8B38 - chains A and C of the 3 polymer chains in the assembly; structure by electron microscopy, 3.00 A resolution.

Chain A:
Name: Structural polyprotein
Source organism: Chaetoceros socialis forma radians RNA virus 1
UniProtKB: B9A8E1 (B9A8E1_9VIRU); numbering as in UniProt (aligned over 625-894)
Amino-acid sequence (270 residues; row label = number of the first residue in the row):
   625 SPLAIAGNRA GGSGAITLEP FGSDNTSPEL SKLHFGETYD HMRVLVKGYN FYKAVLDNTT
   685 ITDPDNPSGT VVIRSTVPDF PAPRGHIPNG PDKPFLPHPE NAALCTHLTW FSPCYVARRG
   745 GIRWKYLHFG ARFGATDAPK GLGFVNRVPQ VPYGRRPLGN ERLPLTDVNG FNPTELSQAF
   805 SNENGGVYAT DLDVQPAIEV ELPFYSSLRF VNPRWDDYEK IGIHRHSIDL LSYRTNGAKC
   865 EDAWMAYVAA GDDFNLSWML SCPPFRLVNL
What the authors report for this chain:
  - conformationally variable residues (order/disorder transition): Ser-625 to Ser-637

Chain C:
Name: Structural polyprotein
Source organism: Chaetoceros socialis forma radians RNA virus 1
UniProtKB: B9A8E1 (B9A8E1_9VIRU); residues 332-609 here = UniProt positions 332-609
Amino-acid sequence (278 residues; numbered 332 to 609; the number before each row is that of its first residue):
   332 CRPVVIDPPH KYRPTYVGNM ANADIAEAVD KLSLTSKQEL TINHDVIGKK SDGDDMHLST
   392 FFGREAYMDR FEWKTTDSYD TLLFYTHVHP ILFKRFEATS GDYDVGMLLP PVGYATIPFS
   452 FWRGGMTFRF SIVASAFHRG RLRIVYQPQG GLGTVPGFSA AFNRVIDLGD ARDFEVTVEW
   512 NQNIAFREVH TTGSNVPSAQ YTPGLDVGRT SQLPLGDQTS VSNGVLAVYV VNDLVSPDGG
   572 TDESVEVNWF VKGAPSFEVA SRDTKFARWS THWSQEEF

Chain A / chain C interface:
Residue-residue contacts (141; chain A residue first):
  Leu-627(A) / Asp-501(C)
  Leu-627(A) / Ala-502(C)  hydrophobic
  Ala-628(A) / Asp-501(C)
  Ala-628(A) / Arg-503(C)
  Gly-631(A) / Asp-504(C)
  Gly-635(A) / Glu-396(C)
  Gly-636(A) / Arg-460(C)
  Gly-636(A) / Glu-506(C)
  Ala-639(A) / Arg-460(C)
  Ala-639(A) / Asp-504(C)
  Ala-639(A) / Glu-506(C)
  Ile-640(A) / Asp-504(C)
  Ile-640(A) / Glu-506(C)  hydrogen bond (backbone-backbone)
  Leu-642(A) / Arg-495(C)  hydrogen bond (backbone-side chain)
  Leu-642(A) / Glu-506(C)
  Glu-643(A) / Arg-495(C)  salt bridge
  Pro-644(A) / Arg-495(C)
  Pro-644(A) / Thr-508(C)
  Phe-645(A) / Tyr-477(C)  hydrophobic
  Phe-645(A) / Phe-493(C)  hydrophobic
  Phe-645(A) / Arg-495(C)
  Phe-645(A) / Thr-508(C)  hydrogen bond (backbone-backbone)
  Phe-645(A) / Val-509(C)  hydrophobic
  Phe-645(A) / Glu-510(C)  hydrogen bond (backbone-backbone)
  Asp-648(A) / Glu-510(C)
  Asp-648(A) / Ser-587(C)
  Thr-650(A) / Arg-454(C)
  His-658(A) / Ala-516(C)
  Phe-659(A) / Phe-452(C)  hydrophobic
  Phe-659(A) / Phe-517(C)  hydrophobic
  Phe-659(A) / Ala-591(C)
  Tyr-663(A) / Leu-389(C)
  Tyr-663(A) / Val-590(C)
  Tyr-663(A) / Ala-591(C)  hydrophobic
  Tyr-663(A) / Ser-592(C)
  Asp-664(A) / His-388(C)  salt bridge
  Asp-664(A) / Leu-389(C)  hydrogen bond (backbone-backbone)
  His-665(A) / Asp-385(C)
  His-665(A) / Met-387(C)
  His-665(A) / His-388(C)
  Met-666(A) / Met-387(C)  hydrogen bond (backbone-backbone)
  Met-666(A) / Leu-389(C)  hydrophobic
  Arg-667(A) / Ile-373(C)
  Arg-667(A) / Asp-385(C)  salt bridge
  Arg-667(A) / Met-387(C)  hydrogen bond
  Val-668(A) / Ala-354(C)
  Tyr-673(A) / Met-351(C)
  Tyr-673(A) / Glu-358(C)  hydrogen bond
  Arg-708(A) / Arg-599(C)  hydrogen bond (side chain-backbone)
  Arg-708(A) / Trp-600(C)
  Arg-708(A) / Ser-601(C)  hydrogen bond (backbone-side chain)
  Gly-709(A) / Glu-607(C)
  His-710(A) / His-603(C)  hydrogen bond (backbone-side chain)
  His-710(A) / Glu-607(C)
  His-710(A) / Phe-609(C)
  His-722(A) / Phe-609(C)
  Leu-728(A) / Ala-598(C)
  Cys-729(A) / Phe-597(C)
  Cys-729(A) / Ala-598(C)  hydrogen bond (backbone-backbone)
  Cys-729(A) / Trp-600(C)
  Thr-730(A) / Phe-597(C)
  Trp-734(A) / Tyr-445(C)  hydrogen bond (backbone-side chain)
  Trp-734(A) / Ile-448(C)  hydrophobic
  Trp-734(A) / Pro-449(C)
  Trp-734(A) / Phe-597(C)  hydrophobic
  Trp-734(A) / Trp-600(C)  hydrophobic
  Phe-735(A) / Pro-449(C)  hydrophobic
  Cys-738(A) / Tyr-445(C)  hydrophobic
  Tyr-739(A) / Asp-386(C)  hydrogen bond (side chain-backbone)
  Tyr-739(A) / Met-387(C)
  Arg-743(A) / Leu-371(C)
  Arg-743(A) / Thr-372(C)  hydrogen bond (side chain-backbone)
  Arg-743(A) / Val-377(C)
  Arg-747(A) / Glu-358(C)  salt bridge
  Lys-749(A) / Val-348(C)
  Lys-749(A) / Met-351(C)
  Lys-749(A) / Glu-358(C)  salt bridge
  Arg-771(A) / Leu-363(C)
  Gly-810(A) / Leu-363(C)
  Tyr-812(A) / Asp-361(C)
  Val-818(A) / Tyr-347(C)
  Gln-819(A) / Tyr-347(C)
  Glu-823(A) / Tyr-347(C)
  Glu-823(A) / Val-360(C)
  Glu-823(A) / Asp-361(C)
  Val-824(A) / Asp-361(C)
  Glu-825(A) / Asp-361(C)  hydrogen bond (backbone-backbone)
  Glu-825(A) / Lys-362(C)
  Glu-825(A) / Leu-363(C)  hydrogen bond (backbone-backbone)
  Leu-826(A) / Leu-363(C)  hydrophobic
  Pro-827(A) / Leu-363(C)
  Pro-827(A) / Gln-369(C)
  Tyr-829(A) / Ser-364(C)
  Arg-833(A) / Val-377(C)  hydrogen bond (side chain-backbone)
  Asp-840(A) / His-603(C)  salt bridge
  Tyr-871(A) / Met-351(C)  hydrophobic
  Asp-877(A) / Gln-369(C)
  Asp-877(A) / Leu-371(C)
  Asp-877(A) / Ile-373(C)
  Phe-878(A) / Met-387(C)  hydrophobic
  Asn-879(A) / Ile-373(C)
  Asn-879(A) / His-375(C)
  Leu-880(A) / His-375(C)  hydrogen bond (backbone-side chain)
  Leu-880(A) / Met-387(C)
  Ser-881(A) / His-375(C)
  Ser-881(A) / Ile-378(C)
  Ser-881(A) / Asp-386(C)
  Trp-882(A) / Lys-380(C)
  Trp-882(A) / Asp-386(C)
  Met-883(A) / Asp-386(C)
  Met-883(A) / Thr-391(C)
  Met-883(A) / Phe-392(C)  hydrophobic
  Met-883(A) / Arg-395(C)  hydrogen bond (backbone-side chain)
  Leu-884(A) / Arg-395(C)
  Cys-886(A) / Pro-442(C)  hydrophobic
  Cys-886(A) / Tyr-445(C)  hydrophobic
  Pro-887(A) / Tyr-445(C)
  Pro-888(A) / Met-438(C)
  Pro-888(A) / Leu-439(C)  hydrophobic
  Pro-888(A) / Thr-602(C)
  Pro-888(A) / Trp-604(C)
  Phe-889(A) / Phe-424(C)  hydrophobic
  Phe-889(A) / Gly-437(C)
  Phe-889(A) / Met-438(C)  hydrogen bond (backbone-backbone)
  Phe-889(A) / Leu-440(C)  hydrophobic
  Phe-889(A) / Trp-600(C)  hydrophobic
  Phe-889(A) / Ser-601(C)
  Arg-890(A) / Met-438(C)
  Arg-890(A) / Asn-526(C)
  Arg-890(A) / Trp-600(C)
  Arg-890(A) / Ser-601(C)  hydrogen bond (backbone-backbone)
  Arg-890(A) / Trp-604(C)
  Arg-890(A) / Glu-607(C)
  Arg-890(A) / Glu-608(C)  salt bridge
  Leu-891(A) / Gly-524(C)
  Leu-891(A) / Ser-525(C)
  Leu-891(A) / Asn-526(C)  hydrogen bond (backbone-side chain)
  Leu-891(A) / Trp-600(C)
  Val-892(A) / Arg-599(C)  hydrogen bond (backbone-backbone)
  Val-892(A) / Ser-601(C)
  Val-892(A) / Glu-607(C)
Other interface residues (no listed pair), chain A (86 interface residues in all): Asn-632, Thr-641, Gly-646, Ser-647, Leu-654, Leu-669, Val-670, Lys-671, Pro-707, Ile-711, Pro-712, His-731, Thr-733, Pro-737, Ala-741, Val-769, Gly-809, Pro-820, Ala-821, Phe-828, Phe-834
Other interface residues (no listed pair), chain C (88 interface residues in all): Asn-353, Ala-359, Leu-365, Glu-370, Asn-374, Phe-427, Val-436, Pro-441, Ala-446, Phe-450, Ile-497, Phe-505, Val-507, Asn-512, Thr-523, Leu-557, Arg-593, Gln-606

Overview:
86 residues of chain A face 88 of chain C across their interface; the contacts include 24 hydrogen bonds and 7
salt bridges. Among the polar pairs are Glu-643(A)/Arg-495(C), Asp-664(A)/His-388(C) and
Arg-667(A)/Asp-385(C). From the paper: conformational variability at Ser-625(A).
Chain A is Structural polyprotein and chain C is Structural polyprotein, both from Chaetoceros socialis forma
radians RNA virus 1; the structure, Chaetoceros socialis forma radians RNA virus 1 full capsid atomic model,
was determined by electron microscopy together with 8B3J from the same study.
